5KNB - chains B and G of the 8 polymer chains in the assembly; structure by X-ray diffraction, 3.25 A resolution.

== Chain B ==
Molecule: V-type sodium ATPase catalytic subunit A
Source organism: Enterococcus hirae ATCC 9790
Notes: EC 3.6.3.15
UniProtKB: Q08636 (NTPA_ENTHA); residue numbers follow UniProt; this construct covers 1-593
Sequence (600 residues; each row starts with the number of its first residue; numbers below 1 keep their minus sign (Gly-6 is residue -6)):
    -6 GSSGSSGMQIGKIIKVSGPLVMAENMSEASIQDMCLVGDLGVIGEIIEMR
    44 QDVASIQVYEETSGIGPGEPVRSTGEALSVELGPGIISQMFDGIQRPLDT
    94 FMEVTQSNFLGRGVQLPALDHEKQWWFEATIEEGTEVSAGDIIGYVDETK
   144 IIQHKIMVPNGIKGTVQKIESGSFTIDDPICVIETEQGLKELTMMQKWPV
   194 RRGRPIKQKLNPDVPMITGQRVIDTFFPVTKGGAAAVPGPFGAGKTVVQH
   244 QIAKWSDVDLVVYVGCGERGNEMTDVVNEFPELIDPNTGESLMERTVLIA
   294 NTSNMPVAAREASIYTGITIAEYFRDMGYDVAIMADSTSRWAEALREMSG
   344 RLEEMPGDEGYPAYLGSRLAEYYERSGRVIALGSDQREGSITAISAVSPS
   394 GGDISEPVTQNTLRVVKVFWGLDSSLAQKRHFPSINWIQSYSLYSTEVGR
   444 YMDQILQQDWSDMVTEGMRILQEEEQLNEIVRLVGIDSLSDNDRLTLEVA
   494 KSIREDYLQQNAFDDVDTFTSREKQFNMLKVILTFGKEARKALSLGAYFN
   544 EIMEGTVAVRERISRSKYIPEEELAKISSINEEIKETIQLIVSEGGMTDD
Unresolved in the structure: -6, 587-593
Construct notes: expression tag (-6 to 0)
Metal / ion sites: Mg2+: Thr239 (together with ADP)
Ligand contacts: ADP (adenosine-5'-diphosphate): Pro233, Phe234, Gly235, Ala236, Gly237, Lys238, Thr239, Val240, Arg262, Glu265, Phe425, Pro426, Gln503, Asn504, Ala505, Phe506
Swiss-Prot annotation at these positions:
  - binding site (ATP): Gly232 to Thr239
What the authors report for this chain:
  - binding site for ADP: Lys238, Arg262

== Chain G ==
Molecule: V-type sodium ATPase subunit D
Source organism: Enterococcus hirae ATCC 9790
UniProtKB: P43435 (NTPD_ENTHA); numbering as in UniProt (aligned over 1-210)
Sequence (217 residues; numbered -6 to 210; the number before each row is that of its first residue; numbers below 1 keep their minus sign (Gly-6 is residue -6)):
    -6 GSSGSSGMRLNVNPTRMELTRLKKQLTTATRGHKLLKDKQDELMRQFILL
    44 IRKNNELRQAIEKETQTAMKDFVLAKSTVEEAFIDELLALPAENVSISVV
    94 EKNIMSVKVPLMNFQYDETLNETPLEYGYLHSNAELDRSIDGFTQLLPKL
   144 LKLAEVEKTCQLMAEEIEKTRRRVNALEYMTIPQLEETIYYIKMKLEENE
   194 RAEVTRLIKVKNMGTEE
Unresolved in the structure: -6 to 0, 62-86, 110-126, 207-210
Construct notes: expression tag (-6 to 0)

== Chain B / chain G interface ==
Pairs across the interface (12; chain B residue first):
  Glu347(B) - Lys202(G)
  Pro349(B) - Arg199(G)  hydrogen bond (backbone-side chain)
  Gly350(B) - Arg199(G)  hydrogen bond (backbone-side chain)
  Asp396(B) - Tyr184(G)
  Ser398(B) - Tyr184(G)
  Glu472(B) - Met173(G)
  Arg475(B) - Tyr172(G)
  Leu476(B) - Arg164(G)
  Leu476(B) - Arg165(G)
  Leu476(B) - Asn168(G)  hydrogen bond (backbone-side chain)
  Leu476(B) - Met173(G)  hydrophobic
  Val477(B) - Arg164(G)  hydrogen bond (backbone-side chain)
Also at the interface, not in a pair above, chain B (12 interface residues in all): Glu346, Met348, Ile473
Also at the interface, not in a pair above, chain G (9 interface residues in all): Ala169

== Overview ==
Chain B and chain G form an interface of 12 and 9 residues respectively, with 4 hydrogen bonds. Polar pairs
include Pro349(B)-Arg199(G), Gly350(B)-Arg199(G) and Leu476(B)-Asn168(G). Ligands of chain B: ADP. From
UniProt: 8 ATP-binding residues on chain B. From the paper: a binding site for ADP at Lys238(B) and Arg262(B).
Here chain B is V-type sodium ATPase catalytic subunit A and chain G is V-type sodium ATPase subunit D, both
from Enterococcus hirae ATCC 9790. Entry 5KNB (Crystal structure of the 2 ADP-bound V1 complex) was determined
by X-ray diffraction together with 5KNC and 5KND from the same study.
